PDB entry 8XO6 | X-ray diffraction, 1.46 A resolution | chains C and F of the 6 polymer chains in the assembly

== Chain C ==
Name: Fusion glycoprotein F1
Reference sequence: P69353 (FUS_MEASE); numbering as in UniProt (aligned over 143-184)
Chain sequence (44 residues; numbered 142 to 185; the number before each row is that of its first residue):
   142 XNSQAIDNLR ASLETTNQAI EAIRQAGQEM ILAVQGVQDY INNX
Modified / non-standard residues: ACE (acetyl group) at position 142; NH2 (amino group) at position 185
Construct notes: acetylation (142); amidation (185)

== Chain F ==
Name: Measles virus fusion inhibitor MEK35GE
Chain sequence (37 residues; numbered 451 to 487; the number before each row is that of its first residue):
   451 XISLERLDVG ENLKKAEEKL KKAEELLKKS EEILKKX
Disordered / not traced: 451-454
Modified / non-standard residues: ACE (acetyl group) at position 451; NH2 (amino group) at position 487
Ion coordination: Zn2+ site 1: Asp458 (together with acetate ion) (shared with 1 residue of chain D); Zn2+ site 2: Lys465 (together with acetate ion) (shared with 1 residue of chain D; 1 residue of chain E); Zn2+ site 3: Glu474 (shared with 2 residues of chain B)

== Chain C / chain F interface ==
Residue-residue contacts - 27 pairs, chain C then chain F:
  Arg151(C) with Leu484(F), hydrogen bond (side chain-backbone)
  Leu154(C) with Leu484(F), hydrophobic
  Glu155(C) with Leu484(F); Lys485(F), salt bridge
  Asn158(C) with Leu477(F); Ser480(F), hydrogen bond; Leu484(F)
  Ile161(C) with Leu477(F), hydrophobic
  Glu162(C) with Leu477(F)
  Arg165(C) with Leu470(F), hydrogen bond (side chain-backbone); Glu474(F)
  Gly168(C) with Leu470(F)
  Gln169(C) with Leu470(F)
  Ile172(C) with Ala466(F), hydrophobic; Glu467(F); Leu470(F), hydrophobic
  Val175(C) with Leu463(F), hydrophobic
  Gln176(C) with Leu463(F)
  Gln179(C) with Leu457(F); Asp458(F); Val459(F), hydrogen bond (side chain-backbone); Gly460(F)
  Ile182(C) with Glu455(F); Leu457(F), hydrophobic
  Asn183(C) with Glu455(F); Arg456(F), hydrogen bond (side chain-backbone); Leu457(F), hydrogen bond (side chain-backbone)
Also at the interface, not in a pair above, chain F (18 interface residues in all): Ala473, Glu481, Lys486

== In short ==
15 residues of chain C and 18 residues of chain F are in contact; the contacts include 6 hydrogen bonds and 1
salt bridge. Polar contacts include Glu155(C)-Lys485(F), Arg151(C)-Leu484(F) and Asn158(C)-Ser480(F).
Chain C is Fusion glycoprotein F1 and chain F is Measles virus fusion inhibitor MEK35GE; the structure,
Crystal structure of measles virus fusion inhibitor MEK35GE complexed with F protein HR1 (HR1-42) (P21212
space ..., was determined by X-ray diffraction, deposited together with 8XNE, 8XO2, 8XO3, 8XO4, 8XO5, 8XO7 and
8XO8.
